8AN9 - chains A and E of the 7 polymer chains in the assembly; structure by X-ray diffraction, 1.27 A resolution.

== Chain A ==
Molecule: Fucose-binding lectin PA-IIL
From: Pseudomonas aeruginosa PAO1
UniProt: Q9HYN5 (Q9HYN5_PSEAE); residues 1-114 here correspond to UniProt positions 2-115 (UniProt number = residue number + 1)
Amino-acid sequence (114 residues; each row starts with the number of its first residue):
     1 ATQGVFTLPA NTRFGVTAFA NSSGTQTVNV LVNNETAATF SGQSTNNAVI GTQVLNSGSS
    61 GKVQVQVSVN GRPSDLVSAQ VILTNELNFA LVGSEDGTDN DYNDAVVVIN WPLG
Bound ions: Ca2+ site 1: Asn-21, Asp-101, Asn-103, Asp-104 (together with ZDC) (shared with 1 residue of chain B); Ca2+ site 2: Glu-95, Asp-99, Asp-101, Asp-104 (together with ZDC); Ca2+ site 3: Gly-114 (together with ZDC) (shared with 4 residues of chain B)
Small-molecule neighbours: ZDC (3,7-anhydro-2,8-dideoxy-L-glycero-D-gluco-octonic acid): Asn-21, Ser-22, Ser-23, Thr-45, Glu-95, Asp-96, Gly-97, Asp-99, Asp-101, Asn-103, Asp-104

== Chain E ==
Molecule: Mixed-chirality peptide FHP5
Amino-acid sequence (12 residues; numbered 102 to 113; the number before each row is that of its first residue):
   102 KKLLKLLKLL LX
Covalently attached groups: 3,7-anhydro-2,8-dideoxy-L-glycero-D-gluco-octonic acid (ZDC) linked to Lys-102
Modified positions: Lys-102 (D-lysine; DLY); Leu-112 (D-leucine; DLE); NH2 (amino group) at position 113
Small-molecule neighbours: ZDC (3,7-anhydro-2,8-dideoxy-L-glycero-D-gluco-octonic acid): Lys-103, Leu-104, Leu-105, Lys-106

== Interface between chain A and chain E ==
Residue-residue contacts (6):
  Ser-23(A) / Lys-102(E)
  Ser-23(A) / Leu-104(E)
  Gly-24(A) / Lys-102(E)
  Val-69(A) / Lys-102(E)
  Asn-70(A) / Lys-102(E)
  Thr-98(A) / Lys-109(E)  hydrogen bond
Interface residues without a listed pair, chain A (6 interface residues in all): Asp-99
Interface residues without a listed pair, chain E (5 interface residues in all): Lys-103, Leu-105

== In short ==
Chain A and chain E form an interface of 6 and 5 residues respectively, with 1 hydrogen bond. Its one
hydrogen-bonded contact is Thr-98(A)/Lys-109(E). Bound to chain A: compound ZDC. Compound ZDC is covalently
linked to Lys-102(E).
Chain A is Fucose-binding lectin PA-IIL (Pseudomonas aeruginosa PAO1) and chain E is Mixed-chirality peptide
FHP5; the structure, Fucosylated mixed-chirality linear peptide FHP5 bound to the fucose binding lectin LecB
PA-IIL from Pseudomonas aeruginosa ..., was determined by X-ray diffraction together with 8ANO, 8ANR and 8AOO
from the same study.
